PDB entry 5S51 | X-ray diffraction, 2.40 A resolution | chains D and E of the 6 polymer chains in the assembly

== Chain D ==
Name: Tubulin beta-2B chain
Organism: Bos taurus
UniProtKB: Q6B856 (TBB2B_BOVIN); the author numbering skips numbers that UniProt does not, so the offset changes along the chain: 1-42 = UniProt 1-42; 45-360 = UniProt 43-358; 369-455 = UniProt 359-445
Amino-acid sequence (445 residues; numbered 1 to 455; 10 numbers in that range are skipped by the numbering (no residue carries them; nothing is unmodelled there); the number before each row is that of its first residue):
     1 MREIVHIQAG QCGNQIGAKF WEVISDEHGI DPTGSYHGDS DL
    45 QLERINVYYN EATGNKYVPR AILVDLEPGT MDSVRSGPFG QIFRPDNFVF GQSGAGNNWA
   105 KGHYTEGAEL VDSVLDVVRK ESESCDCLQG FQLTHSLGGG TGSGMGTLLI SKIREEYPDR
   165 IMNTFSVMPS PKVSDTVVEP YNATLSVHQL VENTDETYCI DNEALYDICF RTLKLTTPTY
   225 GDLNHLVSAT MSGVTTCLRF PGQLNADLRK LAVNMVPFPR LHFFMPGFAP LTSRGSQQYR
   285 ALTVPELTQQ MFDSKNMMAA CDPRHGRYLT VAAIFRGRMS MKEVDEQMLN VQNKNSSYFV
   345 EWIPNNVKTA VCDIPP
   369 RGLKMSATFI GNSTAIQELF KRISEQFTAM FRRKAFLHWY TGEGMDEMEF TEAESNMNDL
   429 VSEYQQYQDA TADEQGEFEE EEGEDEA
Disordered / not traced: 442-455
Ion coordination: Mg2+: Q11 (together with GDP)
Small-molecule neighbours: GDP (guanosine-5'-diphosphate): G10, Q11, C12, Q15, I16, A99, N101, S140, G142, G143, G144, T145, G146, V171, P173, V177, S178, E183, N206, L209, Y224, L227, N228
UniProt features mapped onto this chain:
  - motif: M1 to I4 (MREI motif)
  - binding site (GTP): Q11, E71, S140, G144, T145, G146, N206, N228
  - binding site (Mg(2+)): E71
  - modified residue: S40 (Phosphoserine), T57 (Phosphothreonine), K60 (N6-acetyllysine), S174 (Phosphoserine), T287 (Phosphothreonine), T292 (Phosphothreonine), R320 (Omega-N-methylarginine), E448 (5-glutamyl polyglutamate)
  - cross-link (Glycyl lysine isopeptide (Lys-Gly)): K60 (interchain with G-Cter in ubiquitin), K326 (interchain with G-Cter in ubiquitin)

== Chain E ==
Name: Stathmin-4
Organism: Rattus norvegicus
UniProtKB: P63043 (STMN4_RAT); residues 5-145 here correspond to UniProt positions 49-189 (UniProt number = residue number + 44)
Amino-acid sequence (143 residues; each row starts with the number of its first residue):
     3 MADMEVIELN KCTSGQSFEV ILKPPSFDGV PEFNASLPRR RDPSLEEIQK KLEAAEERRK
    63 YQEAELLKHL AEKREHEREV IQKAIEENNN FIKMAKEKLA QKMESNKENR EAHLAAMLER
   123 LQEKDKHAEE VRKNKELKEE ASR
Disordered / not traced: 3-5, 29-43, 144-145
Sequence notes: initiating methionine (3); expression tag (4)
UniProt features mapped onto this chain:
  - modified residue: S46 (Phosphoserine)

== How chain D and chain E interact ==
Contacting residue pairs (29):
  Y108(D) with H129(E), hydrogen bond; A130(E), hydrophobic; V133(E), hydrophobic; R134(E), hydrogen bond (backbone-side chain)
  T109(D) with K137(E)
  A112(D) with R134(E)
  S155(D) with L123(E); K126(E)
  K156(D) with D127(E), salt bridge
  R158(D) with L123(E)
  E159(D) with L120(E); L123(E); D127(E)
  P162(D) with L116(E), hydrophobic; M119(E); L120(E), hydrophobic
  D163(D) with R112(E)
  Q193(D) with K126(E), hydrogen bond
  N197(D) with L123(E); K126(E)
  T409(D) with K140(E), hydrogen bond (backbone-side chain)
  G410(D) with K137(E); K140(E)
  E411(D) with V133(E); K137(E), salt bridge
  G412(D) with V133(E); N136(E)
  M413(D) with V133(E)
  E417(D) with H129(E), salt bridge
Interface residues without a listed pair, chain D (18 interface residues in all): E113
Interface residues without a listed pair, chain E (15 interface residues in all): Q124

== In short ==
18 residues of chain D and 15 residues of chain E are in contact; the contacts include 4 hydrogen bonds and 3
salt bridges. Polar contacts include K156(D)-D127(E), E411(D)-K137(E) and E417(D)-H129(E). Ligands of chain D:
GDP.
Here chain D is Tubulin beta-2B chain (Bos taurus) and chain E is Stathmin-4 (Rattus norvegicus). Entry 5S51
(Tubulin-Z1251207602-complex) was determined by X-ray diffraction together with 5S4L, 5S4M, 5S4N, 5S4O, 5S4P,
5S4Q and 52 further entries from the same study.
